Entry 8IEJ (electron microscopy, 3.12 A resolution); this record covers chains C and I of the 13 polymer chains in the assembly.

# Chain C
Molecule: Histone H2A type 1-B/E
Organism: Homo sapiens
UniProt: P04908 (H2A1B_HUMAN); residues 10-118 here correspond to UniProt positions 11-119 (UniProt number = residue number + 1)
Amino-acid sequence (109 residues; row label = number of the first residue in the row):
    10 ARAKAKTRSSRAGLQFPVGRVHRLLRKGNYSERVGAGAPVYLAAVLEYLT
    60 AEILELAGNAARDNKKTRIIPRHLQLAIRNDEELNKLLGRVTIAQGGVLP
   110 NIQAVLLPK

# Chain I
Molecule: 147-nt DNA strand
Organism: Homo sapiens
Sequence (147 nucleotides; each row starts with the number of its first residue; numbers below 1 keep their minus sign (DA-73 is residue -73)):
   -73 ACAGGATGTATATATCTGACACGTGCCTGGAGACTAGGGAGTAATCCCCT
   -23 TGGCGGTTAAAACGCGGGGGACAGCGCGTACGTGCGTTTAAGCGGTGCTA
    27 GAGCTGTCTACGACCAATTGAGCGGCCTCGGCACCGGGATTCTCCAG

# How chain C and chain I interact
Pairs across the interface (10; chain C residue first):
  Arg11(C) - DG-42(I)  base contact
  Lys15(C) - DA-43(I)  phosphate contact
  Lys15(C) - DG-42(I)  hydrogen bond to the phosphate
  Thr16(C) - DA-43(I)  phosphate contact
  Arg17(C) - DA-43(I)  salt bridge to the phosphate
  Arg20(C) - DG-42(I)  salt bridge to the phosphate
  Gly28(C) - DA-43(I)  phosphate contact
  Arg32(C) - DG-44(I)  salt bridge to the phosphate
  Arg42(C) - DG-35(I)  sugar contact
  Arg77(C) - DC-54(I)  sugar contact
Also at the interface, not in a pair above, chain C (13 interface residues in all): Ala12, Lys13, Ala14, Arg29
Also at the interface, not in a pair above, chain I (7 interface residues in all): DA-41, DG-37

# Summary
13 residues of chain C face 7 of chain I across their interface, with 1 hydrogen bond and 3 salt bridges.
Among the polar pairs are Lys15(C)-DG-42(I), Arg17(C)-DA-43(I) and Arg20(C)-DG-42(I).
Here chain C is Histone H2A type 1-B/E and chain I is a 147-nt DNA strand, both from Homo sapiens. Entry 8IEJ
(RNF20-RNF40/hRad6A-Ub/nucleosome complex) was determined by electron microscopy.
